5I1P - chains A and E of the 8 polymer chains in the assembly; structure by X-ray diffraction, 1.40 A resolution.

== Chain A ==
Name: Villin-1
UniProtKB: P02640 (VILI_CHICK); residues 1-35 here correspond to UniProt positions 792-826 (UniProt number = residue number + 791)
Chain sequence (35 residues; row label = number of the first residue in the row):
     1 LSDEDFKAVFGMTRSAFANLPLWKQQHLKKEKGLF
Unresolved in the structure: 35
Sequence notes: engineered mutation His27 (Asn818 in P02640)
Modified / non-standard residues: Lys30 ((3S)-3,7-diaminoheptanoic acid; B3K)
UniProt features mapped onto this chain:
  - region: Lys29, Glu31, Lys32 (Absolutely required for activity)

== Chain E ==
Name: D-Villin headpiece subdomain
Chain sequence (35 residues; numbered 1 to 35; the number before each row is that of its first residue):
     1 LSDEDFKAVFGMTRSAFANLPLWKQQHLKKEKGLF
Modified / non-standard residues: Leu1, Leu20, Leu22, Leu28, Leu34 (D-leucine; DLE); Ser2, Ser15 (D-serine; DSN); Asp3, Asp5 (D-aspartic acid; DAS); Glu4, Glu31 (D-glutamic acid; DGL); Phe6, Phe10, Phe17, Phe35 (D-phenylalanine; DPN); Lys7, Lys24, Lys29, Lys30, Lys32 (D-lysine; DLY); Ala8, Ala16, Ala18 (D-alanine; DAL); Val9 (D-valine; DVA); Met12 (D-methionine; MED); Thr13 (D-threonine; DTH); Arg14 (D-arginine; DAR); Asn19 (D-asparagine; DSG); Pro21 (D-proline; DPR); Trp23 (D-tryptophan; DTR); Gln25, Gln26 (D-glutamine; DGN); His27 (D-histidine; DHI)

== How chain A and chain E interact ==
Contacting residue pairs (16):
  Leu1(A) - Gly11(E)
  Leu1(A) - Met12(E)
  Asp5(A) - Met12(E)
  Asp5(A) - Thr13(E)  hydrogen bond (side chain-backbone)
  Asp5(A) - Ala16(E)
  Ala8(A) - Asn19(E)
  Val9(A) - Ala16(E)
  Val9(A) - Leu20(E)
  Lys30(A) - Trp23(E)
  Glu31(A) - Pro21(E)
  Glu31(A) - Trp23(E)
  Lys32(A) - Pro21(E)
  Lys32(A) - Lys24(E)
  Gly33(A) - Trp23(E)
  Gly33(A) - Lys24(E)
  Leu34(A) - Lys24(E)

== In short ==
Chain A and chain E each contribute 9 residues to their interface, with 1 hydrogen bond. Its one
hydrogen-bonded contact is Asp5(A)-Thr13(E).
Chain A is Villin-1 and chain E is D-Villin headpiece subdomain; the structure, Villin headpiece subdomain
with a Lys30 to beta-3-homolysine substitution, was determined by X-ray diffraction together with 5I1N, 5I1O
and 5I1S from the same study.
